7FLV - chains A and B; structure by X-ray diffraction, 1.51 A resolution.

# Chain A
Name: Pre-mRNA-splicing factor 8
From: Saccharomyces cerevisiae S288C
UniProt: P33334 (PRP8_YEAST); residues 1836-2090 here = UniProt positions 1836-2090
Sequence (258 residues; numbered 1833 to 2090; the number before each row is that of its first residue):
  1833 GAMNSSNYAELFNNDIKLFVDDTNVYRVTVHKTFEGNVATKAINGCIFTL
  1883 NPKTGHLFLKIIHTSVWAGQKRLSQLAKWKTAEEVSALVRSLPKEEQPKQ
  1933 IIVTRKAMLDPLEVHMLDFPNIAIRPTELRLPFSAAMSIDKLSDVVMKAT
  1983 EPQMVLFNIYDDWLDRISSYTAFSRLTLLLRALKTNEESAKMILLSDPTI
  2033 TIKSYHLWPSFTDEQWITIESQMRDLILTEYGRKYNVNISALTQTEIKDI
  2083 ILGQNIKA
Unresolved in the structure: 2070-2090
Differences from the reference sequence: expression tag (1833-1835)
UniProt features mapped onto this chain:
  - mutagenesis: Asp1853 (D1853A: Alters protein folding. Severely impaired growth. Strongly reduced growth at 35 degrees Celsius; when associated with A-1854; D1853N: Reduced growth at 30 degrees Celsius ...), Asp1854 (D1854A: Reduced growth at 30 degrees Celsius. Strongly reduced growth at 16 degrees Celsius. Strongly reduced growth at 35 degrees Celsius; when associated with A-1853 ...), Thr1855 (T1855A: Reduced growth at 30 degrees Celsius. Strongly reduced growth at 16 degrees Celsius), Thr1936 (T1936A: Reduced growth at 30 degrees Celsius. Strongly reduced growth at 16 degrees Celsius), Arg1937 (R1937K: Severely impaired growth. Reduced growth at 30 degrees Celsius. Strongly reduced growth at 16 degrees Celsius)

# Chain B
Name: A1 cistron-splicing factor AAR2
From: Saccharomyces cerevisiae S288C
UniProt: P32357 (AAR2_YEAST); aligned to UniProt positions 1-317 over residues 1-317
Sequence (308 residues; numbered -3 to 317; 13 numbers in that range are skipped by the numbering (no residue carries them; nothing is unmodelled there); the number before each row is that of its first residue; numbers below 1 keep their minus sign (Gly-3 is residue -3)):
    -3 GAMAMNTVPFTSAPIEVTIGIDQYSFNVKENQPFHGIKDIPIGHVHVIHF
    47 QHADNSSMRYGYWFDCRMGNFYIQYDPKDGLYKMMEERDGAKFENIVHNF
    97 KERQMMVSYPKIDEDDTWYNLTEFVQMDKIRKIVRKDENQFSYVDSSMTT
   147 VQENEL
   166 SSSSSDPAHSLNYTVINFKSREAIRPGHEMEDFLDKSYYLNTVMLQGIFK
   216 NSSNYFGELQFAFLNAMFFGNYGSSLQWHAMIELICSSATVPKHMLDKLD
   266 EILYYQIKTLPEQYSDILLNERVWNICLYSSFQKNSLHNTEKIMENKYPE
   316 LL
Unresolved in the structure: -3 to 0, 166-169
Differences from the reference sequence: expression tag (-3 to 0); conflict Ser166 (Leu153 in P32357), Ser167 (Lys154 in P32357), Ser170 (Asp in P32357)
UniProt features mapped onto this chain:
  - region: Leu261 to Ile282 (Leucine-zipper)
  - modified residue: Ser253 (Phosphoserine), Thr274 (Phosphothreonine)
Ligand contacts:
  - VJI ((1R)-1-(2,3-dihydro-1,4-benzodioxin-6-yl)ethane-1,2-diamine), molecule 1: Asp35, Ser104, Tyr105, Pro106, Lys107, Ile108
  - VJI, molecule 2: Asp262, Asp265, Glu266, Tyr269, Tyr270, Asn304

# Interface between chain A and chain B
Pairs across the interface (17):
  Gln1907(A) with Met195(B); Leu199(B)
  Leu1908(A) with Met195(B), hydrophobic
  Trp1911(A) with Glu194(B); Met195(B), hydrophobic; Phe198(B), hydrophobic
  Asp1942(A) with Lys184(B), salt bridge; Phe198(B)
  Glu1945(A) with Lys184(B), salt bridge
  Val1946(A) with Ile189(B), hydrophobic; Glu194(B); Phe198(B), hydrophobic
  His1947(A) with Glu194(B), salt bridge
  Leu1949(A) with Lys184(B); Ser185(B); Arg186(B)
  Asp1950(A) with Arg186(B), salt bridge

# In short
9 residues of chain A and 8 residues of chain B are in contact; the contacts include 4 salt bridges. Polar
contacts include Asp1942(A)-Lys184(B), Glu1945(A)-Lys184(B) and His1947(A)-Glu194(B). Chain B binds compound
VJI. UniProt lists 5 mutagenesis sites on chain A.
Chain A is Pre-mRNA-splicing factor 8 and chain B is A1 cistron-splicing factor AAR2, both from Saccharomyces
cerevisiae S288C; the structure, PanDDA analysis group deposition -- Aar2/RNaseH in complex with fragment
P05G05 from the F2X-Universal Library, was determined by X-ray diffraction, deposited together with 5ST0,
5ST1, 5ST2, 5ST3, 5ST4, 5ST5 and 248 further entries.
